4PZX - chain A; structure by X-ray diffraction, 1.80 A resolution.

# Chain A
Molecule: Beta-secretase 1
Organism: Homo sapiens
Notes: EC 3.4.23.46
UniProtKB: P56817 (BACE1_HUMAN); residues 57-453 here = UniProt positions 57-453
Chain sequence (406 residues; numbered 56 to 461; the number before each row is that of its first residue):
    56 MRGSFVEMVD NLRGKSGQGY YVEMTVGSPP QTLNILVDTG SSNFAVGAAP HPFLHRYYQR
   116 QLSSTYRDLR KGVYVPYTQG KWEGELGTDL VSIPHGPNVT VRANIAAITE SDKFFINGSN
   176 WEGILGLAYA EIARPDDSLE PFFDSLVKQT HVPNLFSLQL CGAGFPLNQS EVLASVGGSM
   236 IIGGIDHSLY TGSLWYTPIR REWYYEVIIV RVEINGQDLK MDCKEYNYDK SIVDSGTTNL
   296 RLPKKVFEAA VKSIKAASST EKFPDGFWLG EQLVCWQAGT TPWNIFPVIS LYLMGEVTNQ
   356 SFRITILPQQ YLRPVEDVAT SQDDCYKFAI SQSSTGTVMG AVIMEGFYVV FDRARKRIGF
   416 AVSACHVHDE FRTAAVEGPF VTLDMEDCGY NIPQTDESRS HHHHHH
Disordered / not traced: 56, 219-221, 460-461
Differences from the reference sequence: initiating methionine (56); expression tag (454-461)
UniProt features mapped onto this chain:
  - active site: Asp93, Asp289
  - modified residue (N6-acetyllysine): Lys126, Lys275, Lys279, Lys285, Lys299, Lys300, Lys307
  - glycosylation (N-linked (GlcNAc...) asparagine): Asn153, Asn172, Asn223, Asn354
  - mutagenesis: Asp93 (D93N: Decreases beta-cleaved soluble APP production), Asp284 (D284N: Almost abolishes beta-cleaved soluble APP production)
Disulfide bonds: Cys216-Cys420, Cys278-Cys443, Cys330-Cys380
Ion coordination: Ni2+: His457, His459
Small-molecule neighbours: 2X5 ((4R,4a'R,10a'R)-7'-(5-chloropyridin-3-yl)-3',4',4a',10a'-tetrahydro-1'H-spiro[1,3-oxazole-4,5'-pyrano[3,4-b]chromen]-2-amine): Gly72, Gln73, Gly74, Leu91, Asp93, Gly95, Ser96, Val130, Tyr132, Trp137, Phe169, Ile171, Trp176, Ile179, Asp289, Ser290, Gly291, Thr292, Thr293

# Summary
Chain A binds compound 2X5. The Ni2+ site is built by His457 and His459. Curated annotation (UniProt) lists
active-site residues Asp93 and Asp289 and 2 mutagenesis sites.
Chain A is Beta-secretase 1 (Homo sapiens); the structure, Synthesis, Characterization and PK/PD Studies of a
Series of Spirocyclic Pyranochromene BACE1 Inhibitors, was determined by X-ray diffraction, deposited together
with 4PZW.
